Entry 7SP6 (electron microscopy, 3.10 A resolution); this record covers chains A and B of the 3 polymer chains in the assembly.

# Chain A
Protein: Hyaluronan synthase
Source organism: Paramecium bursaria Chlorella virus CZ-2
UniProtKB: M1H2Q1 (M1H2Q1_9PHYC); residues 2-561 here = UniProt positions 2-561
Sequence (570 residues; each row starts with the number of its first residue; numbering starts at 0):
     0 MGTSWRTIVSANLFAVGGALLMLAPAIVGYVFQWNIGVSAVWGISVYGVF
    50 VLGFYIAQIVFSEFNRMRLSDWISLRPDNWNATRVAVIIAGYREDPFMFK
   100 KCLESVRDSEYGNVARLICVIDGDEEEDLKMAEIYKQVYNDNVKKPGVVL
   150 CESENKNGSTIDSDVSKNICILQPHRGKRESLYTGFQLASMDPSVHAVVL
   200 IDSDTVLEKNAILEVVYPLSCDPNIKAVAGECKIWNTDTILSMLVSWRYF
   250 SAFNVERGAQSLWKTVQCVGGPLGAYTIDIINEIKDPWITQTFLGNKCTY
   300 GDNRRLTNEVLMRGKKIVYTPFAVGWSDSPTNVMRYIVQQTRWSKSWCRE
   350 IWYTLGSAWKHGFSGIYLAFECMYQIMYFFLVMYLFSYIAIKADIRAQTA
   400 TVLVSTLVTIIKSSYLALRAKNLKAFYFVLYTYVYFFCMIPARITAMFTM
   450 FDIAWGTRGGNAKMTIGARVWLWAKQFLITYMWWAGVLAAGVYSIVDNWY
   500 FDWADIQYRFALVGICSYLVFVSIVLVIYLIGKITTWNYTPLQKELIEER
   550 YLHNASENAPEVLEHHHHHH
Unresolved in the structure: 0-37, 450-471, 553-569
Differences from the reference sequence: initiating methionine (0); expression tag (1, 562-569); engineered mutation Asn-302 (Asp in M1H2Q1)
Ion coordination: Mn2+ near Asp-203 (its only coordinating residue here)
Ligand contacts: 1,2-Distearoyl-sn-glycerophosphoethanolamine (3PE): Ile-388, Ile-394, Gln-397, Ser-493, Ile-494, Asn-497, Trp-498, Tyr-499, Phe-500, Tyr-507, Leu-511, Cys-515, Leu-518, Ser-522
What the authors report for this chain:
  - mutagenesis - E93A, D201A, R247A, R247K, R256K, C297A, D302N, D327A, W346L: abolished catalytic activity
  - mutagenesis - D94A, Y248A: decreased catalytic activity

# Chain B
Protein: Nanobody 872
Source organism: Lama glama
Notes: antibody fragment or engineered binder
Sequence (134 residues; each row starts with the number of its first residue):
     1 QVQLVESGGGLVQAGGSLKVSCAASGRAFKTYRMAWFRQAPGKEREFVSG
    51 ISALETTYYADSVKGRFTISRDNTKNTVSLQMDSLKPEDTAVYYCAARRY
   101 GGTDYTTTGSYDYWGQGTQVTVSSHHHHHHEPEA
Unresolved in the structure: 1, 125-134
Cystine bridges: Cys-22/Cys-95

# How chain A and chain B interact
Contacting residue pairs (23):
  Asp-496(A) with Lys-30(B); Thr-31(B)
  Trp-498(A) with Arg-99(B), hydrogen bond (backbone-side chain)
  Tyr-499(A) with Ala-53(B), hydrophobic; Leu-54(B); Arg-99(B)
  Phe-500(A) with Arg-99(B), hydrogen bond (backbone-backbone); Tyr-100(B); Gly-101(B), hydrogen bond (backbone-backbone)
  Asp-501(A) with Arg-33(B), salt bridge; Arg-98(B), salt bridge
  Trp-502(A) with Thr-103(B)
  Ala-503(A) with Arg-33(B); Tyr-58(B), hydrogen bond (backbone-side chain); Thr-103(B)
  Asp-504(A) with Ser-52(B), hydrogen bond; Leu-54(B); Thr-56(B), hydrogen bond; Tyr-58(B)
  Ile-505(A) with Tyr-58(B)
  Gln-506(A) with Leu-54(B); Thr-56(B)
  Tyr-507(A) with Leu-54(B)
Interface residues without a listed pair, chain A (13 interface residues in all): Ile-394, Arg-395
Interface residues without a listed pair, chain B (15 interface residues in all): Gly-102, Tyr-105

# In short
Chain A and chain B form an interface of 13 and 15 residues respectively, with 6 hydrogen bonds and 2 salt
bridges. Polar contacts include Asp-501(A)/Arg-33(B), Asp-501(A)/Arg-98(B) and Trp-498(A)/Arg-99(B). From the
paper: E93A, D201A and R247A of chain A, among others, abolish catalytic activity; D94A and Y248A of chain A
reduce catalytic activity; 11 substitutions were tested in all.
Chain A is Hyaluronan synthase (Paramecium bursaria Chlorella virus CZ-2) and chain B is Nanobody 872 (Lama
glama); the structure, Chlorella virus hyaluronan synthase, was determined by electron microscopy together
with 7SP7, 7SP8, 7SP9 and 7SPA from the same study.
